PDB entry 5OHY | X-ray diffraction, 1.77 A resolution | chain A

== Chain A ==
Molecule: Alpha-glucosidase yihQ
From: Agrobacterium tumefaciens
Notes: EC 3.2.1.20
UniProt: A0A083ZKV2 (A0A083ZKV2_RHIRD); numbering as in UniProt (aligned over 1-664)
Amino-acid sequence (672 residues; row label = number of the first residue in the row):
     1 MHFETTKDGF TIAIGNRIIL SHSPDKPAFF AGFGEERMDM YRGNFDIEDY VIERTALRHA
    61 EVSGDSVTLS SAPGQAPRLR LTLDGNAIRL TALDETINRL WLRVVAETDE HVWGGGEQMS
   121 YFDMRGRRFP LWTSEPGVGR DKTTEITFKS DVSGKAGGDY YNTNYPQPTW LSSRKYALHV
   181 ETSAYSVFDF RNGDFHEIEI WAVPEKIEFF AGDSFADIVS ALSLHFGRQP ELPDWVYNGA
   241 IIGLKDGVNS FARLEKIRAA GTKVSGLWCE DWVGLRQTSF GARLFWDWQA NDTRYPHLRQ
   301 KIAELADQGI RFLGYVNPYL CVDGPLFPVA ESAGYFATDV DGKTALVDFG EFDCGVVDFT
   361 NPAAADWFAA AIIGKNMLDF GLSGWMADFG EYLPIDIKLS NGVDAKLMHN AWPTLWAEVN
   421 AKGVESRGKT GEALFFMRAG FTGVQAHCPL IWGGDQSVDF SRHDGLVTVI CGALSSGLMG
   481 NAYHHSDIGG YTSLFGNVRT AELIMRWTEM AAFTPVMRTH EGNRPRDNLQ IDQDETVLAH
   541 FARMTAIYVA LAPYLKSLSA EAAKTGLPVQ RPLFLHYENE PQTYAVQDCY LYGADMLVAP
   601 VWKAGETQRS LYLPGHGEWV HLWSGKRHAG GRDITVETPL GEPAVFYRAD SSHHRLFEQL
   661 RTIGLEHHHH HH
Disordered / not traced: 63-65, 664-672
Sequence notes: engineered mutation A370 (Glu in A0A083ZKV2), A371 (Glu in A0A083ZKV2); expression tag (665-672)
Ion coordination: K+: G137, D455, D464
Small-molecule neighbours: 9VH ([(3S,4R,5R)-4,5-bis(oxidanyl)piperidin-3-yl]methanesulfonic acid): K245, E270, A282, R283, L284, W286, Y315, M386, D388, F389, R438, W452, D455, Y491, H520
From the paper describing this entry:
  - catalytic residues: D455 (proposed by the authors, not directly observed)
  - binding site for 9VH: E270
  - contacts within the chain: K245-E270
  - mutagenesis - K245Q (>1000-fold), K245Q/E270Q, E270Q (>1000-fold): decreased catalytic activity

== In short ==
Chain A binds compound 9VH. The K+ site is built by G137, D455 and D464. From the paper: the catalytic residue
D455; K245Q, K245Q/E270Q and E270Q reduce catalytic activity.
Chain A is Alpha-glucosidase yihQ (Agrobacterium tumefaciens); the structure, A GH31 family sulfoquinovosidase
in complex with aza-sugar inhibitor IFGSQ, was determined by X-ray diffraction (same publication as 5OHS and
5OHT).
